PDB entry 4W78 | X-ray diffraction, 1.54 A resolution | chains E and F of the 4 polymer chains in the assembly

Chain E:
Name: Hydratase ChsH1
From: Mycobacterium tuberculosis
UniProtKB: W6I895 (W6I895_MYCTD); numbering as in UniProt (aligned over 3-180)
Chain sequence (178 residues; row label = number of the first residue in the row):
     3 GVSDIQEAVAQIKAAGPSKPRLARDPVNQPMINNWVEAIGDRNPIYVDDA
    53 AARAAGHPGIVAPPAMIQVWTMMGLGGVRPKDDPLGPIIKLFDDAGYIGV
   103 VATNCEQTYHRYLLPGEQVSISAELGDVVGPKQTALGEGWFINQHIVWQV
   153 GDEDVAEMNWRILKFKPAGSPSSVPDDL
Disordered / not traced: 3-5, 171-180
Metal / ion sites: Cd2+ site 1 near Asp85 (its only coordinating residue here); Ca2+ near Asp95 (its only coordinating residue here); Cd2+ site 2: Glu126 (shared with 1 residue of chain A); Cd2+ site 3: Asp129 (shared with 1 residue of chain A)

Chain F:
Name: Hydratase ChsH2
From: Mycobacterium tuberculosis SUMu008
UniProtKB: E2V2U1 (E2V2U1_MYCTX); residue numbers follow UniProt; this construct covers 1-127
Chain sequence (127 residues; each row starts with the number of its first residue):
     1 MTVVGAVLPELKLYGDPTFIVSTALATRDFQDVHHDRDKAVAQGSKDIFV
    51 NILTDTGLVQRYVTDWAGPSALIKSIGLRLGVPWYAYDTVTFSGEVTAVN
   101 DGLITVKVVGRNTLGDHVTATVELSMR
Metal / ion sites: Cd2+: Asp29, His34
From the paper describing this entry:
  - catalytic residues: Asp29, His34

How chain E and chain F interact:
Pairs across the interface (71):
  Arg26(E) - Arg28(F)
  Met33(E) - Arg28(F)
  Asn36(E) - Ala26(F)
  Trp37(E) - Ala26(F)
  Trp37(E) - Thr27(F)
  Trp37(E) - Gly57(F)
  Trp37(E) - Gln60(F)
  Ala40(E) - Phe19(F)
  Ala40(E) - Ser22(F)
  Ala40(E) - Thr23(F)
  Ala40(E) - Ala26(F)  hydrophobic
  Ile41(E) - Thr54(F)
  Ile41(E) - Gly57(F)
  Ile41(E) - Leu58(F)
  Ile41(E) - Arg61(F)  hydrogen bond (backbone-side chain)
  Gly42(E) - Arg61(F)  hydrogen bond (backbone-side chain)
  Asp43(E) - Arg61(F)
  Asn45(E) - Thr64(F)
  Asn45(E) - Pro69(F)
  Ile47(E) - Pro69(F)
  Tyr48(E) - Gln60(F)
  Ala56(E) - Arg127(F)  hydrogen bond (backbone-side chain)
  Ala57(E) - Pro69(F)
  Ala57(E) - Ser70(F)
  Ala57(E) - Arg127(F)
  His59(E) - Leu72(F)
  Pro65(E) - Gln60(F)
  Pro66(E) - Gln60(F)
  Ala67(E) - Thr56(F)
  Ala67(E) - Gly57(F)
  Ala67(E) - Gln60(F)  hydrogen bond (backbone-side chain)
  Gln70(E) - Leu53(F)
  Val71(E) - Ala26(F)
  Val71(E) - Thr27(F)
  Val71(E) - Arg28(F)  hydrogen bond (backbone-side chain)
  Trp72(E) - Arg28(F)  hydrogen bond (backbone-side chain)
  Met74(E) - Thr27(F)
  Met74(E) - Arg28(F)  hydrogen bond (backbone-side chain)
  Met74(E) - Asp29(F)
  Met75(E) - Arg28(F)
  Gly76(E) - Arg28(F)
  Gly76(E) - Phe30(F)
  Leu77(E) - Phe30(F)  hydrophobic
  Gly101(E) - Gln43(F)
  Val102(E) - Gln43(F)  hydrogen bond (backbone-side chain)
  Ala104(E) - Ile52(F)  hydrophobic
  Ala104(E) - Leu80(F)
  Thr105(E) - Arg79(F)
  Thr105(E) - Leu80(F)  hydrogen bond (backbone-backbone)
  Asn106(E) - Ile52(F)
  Asn106(E) - Leu78(F)
  Asn106(E) - Arg79(F)
  Cys107(E) - Ile52(F)  hydrophobic
  Cys107(E) - Ile76(F)
  Cys107(E) - Gly77(F)
  Cys107(E) - Leu78(F)  hydrogen bond (backbone-backbone)
  Glu108(E) - Ile76(F)
  Glu108(E) - Gly77(F)
  Gln109(E) - Thr56(F)
  Gln109(E) - Ser75(F)
  Gln109(E) - Ile76(F)  hydrogen bond (backbone-backbone)
  Thr110(E) - Lys74(F)
  Tyr111(E) - Thr56(F)
  Tyr111(E) - Ile73(F)  hydrophobic
  Tyr111(E) - Lys74(F)  hydrogen bond (backbone-backbone)
  Tyr111(E) - Ile76(F)
  Tyr114(E) - Ala71(F)  hydrogen bond (side chain-backbone)
  Tyr114(E) - Leu72(F)
  Tyr114(E) - Ile73(F)  hydrogen bond (side chain-backbone)
  Phe167(E) - Gln43(F)
  Pro169(E) - Gln43(F)
Interface residues without a listed pair, chain E (43 interface residues in all): Pro46, Gly58, Thr73, Ile100, Leu138, Trp162
Interface residues without a listed pair, chain F (36 interface residues in all): Gln31, Ala42, Gly44, Phe49, Asp65

Overview:
43 residues of chain E and 36 residues of chain F are in contact, with 14 hydrogen bonds. Among the polar
pairs are Ile41(E)-Arg61(F), Gly42(E)-Arg61(F) and Ala56(E)-Arg127(F). Asp29(F) and His34(F) coordinate Cd2+.
The paper reports catalytic residues Asp29(F) and His34(F).
Here chain E is Hydratase ChsH1 (Mycobacterium tuberculosis) and chain F is Hydratase ChsH2 (Mycobacterium
tuberculosis SUMu008). Entry 4W78 (Crystal structure of the ChsH1-ChsH2 complex from Mycobacterium
tuberculosis) was determined by X-ray diffraction, deposited together with 4WNB.
